7JTK - chains L and T of the 39 polymer chains in the assembly; structure by electron microscopy, 3.20 A resolution.

== Chain L ==
Protein: Flagellar radial spoke protein 6
Organism: Chlamydomonas reinhardtii
Reference sequence: Q01657 (RSP6_CHLRE); residues 1-459 here = UniProt positions 1-459
Amino-acid sequence (459 residues; row label = number of the first residue in the row):
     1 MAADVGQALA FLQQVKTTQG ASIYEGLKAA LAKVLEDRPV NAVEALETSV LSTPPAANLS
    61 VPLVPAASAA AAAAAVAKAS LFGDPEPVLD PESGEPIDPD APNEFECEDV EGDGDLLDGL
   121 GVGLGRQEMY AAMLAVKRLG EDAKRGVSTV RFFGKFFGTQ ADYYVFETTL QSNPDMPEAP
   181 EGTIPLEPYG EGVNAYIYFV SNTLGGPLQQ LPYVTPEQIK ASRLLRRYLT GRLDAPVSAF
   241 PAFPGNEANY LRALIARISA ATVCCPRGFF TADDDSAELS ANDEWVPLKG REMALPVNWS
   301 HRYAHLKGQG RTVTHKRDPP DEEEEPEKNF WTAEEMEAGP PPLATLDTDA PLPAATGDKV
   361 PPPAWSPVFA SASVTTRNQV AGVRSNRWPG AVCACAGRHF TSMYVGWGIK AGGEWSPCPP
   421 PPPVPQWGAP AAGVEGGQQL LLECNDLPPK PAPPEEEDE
Disordered / not traced: 1-3, 320-329, 431-438, 450-459
Curated features (UniProtKB/Swiss-Prot):
  - modified residue (Asymmetric dimethylarginine): R267, R398

== Chain T ==
Protein: Flagellar radial spoke protein 10
Organism: Chlamydomonas reinhardtii
Reference sequence: Q27YU4 (Q27YU4_CHLRE); residue numbers follow UniProt; this construct covers 1-216
Amino-acid sequence (216 residues; numbered 1 to 216; the number before each row is that of its first residue):
     1 MADDELPPQP VWEGPLDEDG KPHGLGKMEY PPPPMGEDDE EEKPGDKFEG TMEHGVRTGK
    61 GTYTWGVSGA VYTGDYVNGK KHGKGKMVYP DKGVYEGDWV EDVMQGQGTY TYPNGDIYQG
   121 AFWAGKRHGK GMYHYKGPCC QLVGDWADGG FTYGRWVYAD GSMFMGKFGG AAADSKPTAG
   181 SYFYSSSSLV QEGHFAKDGS WVGHRDPAVG KEFSVA
Disordered / not traced: 1-7, 34-42, 216

== Chain L / chain T interface ==
Contacting residue pairs (52):
  A239(L) with Y158(T), hydrophobic; D160(T)
  F240(L) with P138(T), hydrophobic; W156(T), hydrophobic
  S416(L) with G199(T)
  P417(L) with Y182(T); F195(T), hydrophobic; G199(T)
  C418(L) with W156(T)
  P420(L) with W156(T), hydrophobic; P177(T)
  P421(L) with Y135(T), hydrogen bond (backbone-side chain)
  P423(L) with R127(T); Y133(T); Y135(T)
  V424(L) with Y112(T); N114(T); D116(T); R127(T), hydrogen bond (backbone-side chain); Y133(T), hydrogen bond (backbone-side chain)
  P425(L) with Y112(T)
  Q426(L) with Y110(T); Y112(T), hydrogen bond; F122(T); G125(T); R127(T)
  W427(L) with Y89(T), hydrophobic; P90(T); D91(T)
  L441(L) with D102(T); V103(T), hydrophobic
  L442(L) with A70(T), hydrophobic; M87(T), hydrophobic; Y89(T), hydrophobic
  E443(L) with W65(T), hydrogen bond (backbone-side chain)
  C444(L) with R57(T); Y63(T), hydrophobic; W65(T); G79(T)
  N445(L) with Y30(T); R57(T), hydrogen bond (backbone-side chain); Y63(T), hydrogen bond (backbone-side chain)
  D446(L) with R57(T), salt bridge; G79(T)
  L447(L) with P10(T); Y30(T)
  P448(L) with P10(T)
  P449(L) with Q9(T); P10(T); W12(T), hydrophobic; P22(T), hydrophobic; M28(T)
Other interface residues (no listed pair), chain L (24 interface residues in all): P419, P422, Q439
Other interface residues (no listed pair), chain T (47 interface residues in all): D46, K81, K126, C140, L142, W146, A159, D174, S175, K176, D198, S200, W201

== Summary ==
Chain L and chain T form an interface of 24 and 47 residues respectively, with 7 hydrogen bonds and 1 salt
bridge. Polar pairs include D446(L)-R57(T), P421(L)-Y135(T) and V424(L)-R127(T).
Here chain L is Flagellar radial spoke protein 6 and chain T is Flagellar radial spoke protein 10, both from
Chlamydomonas reinhardtii. Entry 7JTK (Radial spoke 1 isolated from Chlamydomonas reinhardtii) was determined
by electron microscopy together with 7JTS from the same study.
